PDB entry 8F6A | electron microscopy, 2.06 A resolution | chains J and a of the 28 polymer chains in the assembly

Chain J (and a):
Protein: Proteasome subunit beta
Source organism: Thermoplasma acidophilum
Notes: EC 3.4.25.1; chain a of this document is another copy of the same molecule, construct and numbering; everything in this record applies to it too
Reference sequence: P28061 (PSB_THEAC); residues -7 to 203 here correspond to UniProt positions 1-211 (UniProt number = residue number + 8)
Amino-acid sequence (211 residues; numbered -7 to 203; the number before each row is that of its first residue; numbers below 1 keep their minus sign (Met-7 is residue -7)):
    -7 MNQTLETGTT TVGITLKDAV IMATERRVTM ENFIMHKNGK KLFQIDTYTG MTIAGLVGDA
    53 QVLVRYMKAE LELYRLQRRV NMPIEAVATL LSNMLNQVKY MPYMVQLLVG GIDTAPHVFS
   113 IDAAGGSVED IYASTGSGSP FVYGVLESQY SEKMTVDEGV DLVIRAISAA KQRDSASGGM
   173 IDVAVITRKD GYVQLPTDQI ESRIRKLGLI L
Not modelled in the structure: -7 to 0, 203
UniProt features mapped onto this chain:
  - active site: Thr1 (Nucleophile)

Chain J / chain a interface:
Residue-residue contacts (24):
  Tyr124(J) with Arg165(a), hydrogen bond
  Pro132(J) with Pro132(a), hydrophobic; Phe133(a)
  Phe133(J) with Pro132(a); Tyr135(a), hydrophobic; Gly136(a)
  Tyr135(J) with Phe133(a), hydrophobic; Arg165(a)
  Gly136(J) with Phe133(a); Val137(a)
  Val137(J) with Gly136(a); Ser140(a)
  Glu139(J) with Ala161(a); Gln164(a); Arg165(a), salt bridge
  Ser140(J) with Val137(a); Gln141(a), hydrogen bond
  Gln141(J) with Ser140(a), hydrogen bond; Gln141(a)
  Ala161(J) with Glu139(a)
  Gln164(J) with Glu139(a)
  Arg165(J) with Tyr124(a), hydrogen bond; Tyr135(a); Glu139(a), salt bridge

In short:
The chain J/chain a interface involves 12 residues from each chain, with 4 hydrogen bonds and 2 salt bridges.
Polar pairs include Glu139(J)-Arg165(a), Tyr124(J)-Arg165(a) and Ser140(J)-Gln141(a). UniProt lists
active-site residue Thr1(J) on chain J.
Both chains are Proteasome subunit beta (Thermoplasma acidophilum). Entry 8F6A (Thermoplasma acidophilum 20S
proteasome - wild type) was determined by electron microscopy, deposited together with 8F66 and 8F7K.
